5KFL - chains A and P of the 3 polymer chains in the assembly; structure by X-ray diffraction, 1.65 A resolution.

# Chain A
Molecule: DNA polymerase eta
From: Homo sapiens
Notes: EC 2.7.7.7
UniProtKB: Q9Y253 (POLH_HUMAN); numbering as in UniProt (aligned over 1-432)
Sequence (435 residues; numbered -2 to 432; the number before each row is that of its first residue; numbers below 1 keep their minus sign (Gly-2 is residue -2)):
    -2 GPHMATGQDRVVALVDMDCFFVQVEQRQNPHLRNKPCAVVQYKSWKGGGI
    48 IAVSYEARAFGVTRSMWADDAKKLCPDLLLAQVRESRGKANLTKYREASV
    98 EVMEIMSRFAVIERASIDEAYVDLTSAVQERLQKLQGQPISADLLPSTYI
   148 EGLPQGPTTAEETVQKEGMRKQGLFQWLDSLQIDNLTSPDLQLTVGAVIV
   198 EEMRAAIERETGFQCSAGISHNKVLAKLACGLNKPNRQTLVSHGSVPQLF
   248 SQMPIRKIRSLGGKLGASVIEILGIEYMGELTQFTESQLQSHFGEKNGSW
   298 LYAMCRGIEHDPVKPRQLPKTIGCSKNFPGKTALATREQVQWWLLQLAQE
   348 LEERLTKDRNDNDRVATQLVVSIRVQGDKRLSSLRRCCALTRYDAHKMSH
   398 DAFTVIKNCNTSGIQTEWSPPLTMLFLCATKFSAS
Not modelled in the structure: 155-159
Sequence notes: expression tag (-2 to 0)
Ion coordination: Mn2+ site 1: Asp13, Asp115, Glu116 (together with 2'-deoxyadenosine 5'-triphosphate) (shared with DT8(P), DA9(P) of chain P); Mn2+ site 2: Asp13, Met14, Asp115 (together with diphosphate) (shared with DA9(P) of chain P)
Small-molecule neighbours: diphosphate / 2'-deoxyadenosine 5'-triphosphate: Asp13, Met14, Asp15, Cys16, Phe17, Phe18, Ile48, Ala49, Tyr52, Arg55, Arg61, Ile114, Asp115, Glu116, Lys231
Curated features (UniProtKB/Swiss-Prot):
  - binding site (Mg(2+)): Asp13, Met14, Asp115, Glu116
  - binding site (Mn(2+)): Asp13, Met14, Asp115, Glu116
  - binding site (a 2'-deoxyribonucleoside 5'-triphosphate): Arg61
  - natural variant: Val37 (deletion: In XPV), Leu75 (deletion: In XPV), Arg93 (R93P: In XPV), Arg111 (R111H: In XPV), Thr122 (T122P: In XPV), Gly153 (G153D: In a breast cancer sample), Thr191 (T191P: In XPV), Gly263 (G263V: In XPV), Val266 (V266D: In XPV), Gly295 (G295R: In XPV), Arg361 (R361S: In XPV)
  - mutagenesis: Tyr52 (Y52A/F: Reduces DNA polymerase activity; Y52E: Reduces DNA polymerase activity. Increases fidelity of replication and reduces translesion bypass), Arg61 (R61A: Reduces enzymatic activity by two-thirds), Ser62 (S62G: Increased DNA polymerase activity and translesion bypass compared to wild-type), Ala68 (A68S/V: Severe reduction in thymine dimer translesion bypass), Asn324 to Pro326 (Reduces binding to chromatin and to monoubiquitinated PCNA. Abolishes binding to monoubiquitinated PCNA; when associated with 705-E--H-713 Del)

# Chain P
Molecule: 9-nt DNA strand
Sequence (9 nucleotides; each row starts with the number of its first residue):
     1 AGCGTCATA
Ion coordination: Mn2+ site 1: DT8, DA9 (together with 2'-deoxyadenosine 5'-triphosphate) (shared with Asp13(A), Asp115(A), Glu116(A) of chain A); Mn2+ site 2: DA9 (together with diphosphate) (shared with Asp13(A), Met14(A), Asp115(A) of chain A)

# How chain A and chain P interact
Pairs across the interface (29):
  Asp13(A) with DA9(P), phosphate contact
  Phe17(A) with DA9(P), hydrogen bond to the phosphate
  Phe18(A) with DA9(P), hydrogen bond to the phosphate
  Ile48(A) with DA9(P), sugar contact
  Ala49(A) with DA9(P), phosphate contact
  Arg61(A) with DA9(P), base contact
  Ser113(A) with DT8(P), hydrogen bond to the phosphate
  Ile114(A) with DA9(P), sugar contact
  Asp115(A) with DT8(P), phosphate contact; DA9(P), phosphate contact
  Glu116(A) with DT8(P), phosphate contact
  Lys224(A) with DT8(P), salt bridge to the phosphate
  Ile255(A) with DA7(P), phosphate contact
  Arg256(A) with DA7(P), phosphate contact
  Ser257(A) with DC6(P), phosphate contact; DA7(P), hydrogen bond to the phosphate
  Leu258(A) with DA7(P), hydrogen bond to the phosphate
  Gly259(A) with DA7(P), hydrogen bond to the phosphate
  Gly260(A) with DC6(P), phosphate contact; DA7(P), phosphate contact
  Lys261(A) with DT5(P), salt bridge to the phosphate; DC6(P), hydrogen bond to the phosphate
  Leu262(A) with DC6(P), hydrogen bond to the phosphate
  Arg377(A) with DG4(P), salt bridge to the phosphate
  Leu381(A) with DC3(P), phosphate contact
  Arg382(A) with DG2(P), sugar contact; DC3(P), hydrogen bond to the phosphate
  Arg383(A) with DG2(P), phosphate contact
  Cys384(A) with DG2(P), hydrogen bond to the phosphate
Interface residues without a listed pair, chain A (27 interface residues in all): Cys16, Ser379, Ser380
Interface residues without a listed pair, chain P (9 interface residues in all): DA1

# Overview
Chain A and chain P form an interface of 27 and 9 residues respectively; the contacts include 10 hydrogen
bonds and 3 salt bridges. Polar contacts include Phe17(A)-DA9(P), Phe18(A)-DA9(P) and Ser113(A)-DT8(P). Chain
A binds diphosphate / 2'-deoxyadenosine 5'-triphosphate.
Chain A is DNA polymerase eta (Homo sapiens) and chain P is a 9-nt DNA strand; the structure, Human DNA
polymerase eta-DNA ternary complex: reaction with 10 mM Mn2+ for 600s, was determined by X-ray diffraction
(same publication as 5KFA, 5KFB, 5KFC, 5KFD, 5KFE, 5KFF and 28 further entries).
